4Y8G - chains O and P of the 34 polymer chains in the assembly; structure by X-ray diffraction, 2.60 A resolution.

# Chain O
Name: Proteasome subunit alpha type-2
Source organism: Saccharomyces cerevisiae (strain ATCC 204508 / S288c)
Notes: EC 3.4.25.1
Reference sequence: P23639 (PSA2_YEAST); residue numbers follow UniProt; this construct covers 1-250
Amino-acid sequence (250 residues; each row starts with the number of its first residue):
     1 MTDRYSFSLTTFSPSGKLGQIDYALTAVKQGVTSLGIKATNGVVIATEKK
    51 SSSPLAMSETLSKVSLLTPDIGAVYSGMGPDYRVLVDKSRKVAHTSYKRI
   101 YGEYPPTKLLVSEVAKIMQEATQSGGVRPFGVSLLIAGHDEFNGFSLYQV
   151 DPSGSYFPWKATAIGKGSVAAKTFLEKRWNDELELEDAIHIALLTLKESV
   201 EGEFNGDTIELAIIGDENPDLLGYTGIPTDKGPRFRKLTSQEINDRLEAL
UniProt features mapped onto this chain:
  - cross-link: Lys108 (Glycyl lysine isopeptide (Lys-Gly) (interchain with G-Cter in ubiquitin))

# Chain P
Name: Proteasome subunit alpha type-3
Source organism: Saccharomyces cerevisiae (strain ATCC 204508 / S288c)
Notes: EC 3.4.25.1
Reference sequence: P23638 (PSA3_YEAST); residues 0-257 here correspond to UniProt positions 1-258 (UniProt number = residue number + 1)
Amino-acid sequence (258 residues; row label = number of the first residue in the row; numbering starts at 0):
     0 MGSRRYDSRTTIFSPEGRLYQVEYALESISHAGTAIGIMASDGIVLAAER
    50 KVTSTLLEQDTSTEKLYKLNDKIAVAVAGLTADAEILINTARIHAQNYLK
   100 TYNEDIPVEILVRRLSDIKQGYTQHGGLRPFGVSFIYAGYDDRYGYQLYT
   150 SNPSGNYTGWKAISVGANTSAAQTLLQMDYKDDMKVDDAIELALKTLSKT
   200 TDSSALTYDRLEFATIRKGANDGEVYQKIFKPQEIKDILVKTGITKKDED
   250 EEADEDMK
Not modelled in the structure: 0, 245-257
UniProt features mapped onto this chain:
  - cross-link (Glycyl lysine isopeptide (Lys-Gly)): Lys99 (interchain with G-Cter in ubiquitin), Lys198 (interchain with G-Cter in ubiquitin), Lys230 (interchain with G-Cter in ubiquitin)

# Chain O / chain P interface
Contacting residue pairs (61; chain O residue first):
  Arg4(O) - Ser2(P)  hydrogen bond (backbone-side chain)
  Tyr5(O) - Ser2(P)
  Tyr5(O) - Tyr5(P)
  Ser6(O) - Gly125(P)
  Ser6(O) - Leu127(P)
  Phe7(O) - Ser2(P)
  Phe7(O) - Tyr5(P)
  Phe7(O) - Asp6(P)
  Phe7(O) - Gly126(P)
  Ser8(O) - Gly126(P)  hydrogen bond (backbone-backbone)
  Ser8(O) - Leu127(P)
  Ser8(O) - Arg128(P)  hydrogen bond (side chain-backbone)
  Thr10(O) - Arg128(P)
  Thr11(O) - Ser7(P)
  Thr11(O) - Thr9(P)
  Thr11(O) - Gln20(P)
  Phe12(O) - Gln20(P)
  Phe12(O) - Tyr23(P)
  Phe12(O) - Ala24(P)  hydrophobic
  Phe12(O) - Arg128(P)
  Phe12(O) - Pro129(P)
  Phe12(O) - Gly131(P)
  Ser13(O) - Tyr23(P)
  Pro14(O) - Tyr23(P)  hydrophobic
  Pro14(O) - Glu26(P)
  Ser15(O) - Glu26(P)
  Gly16(O) - Tyr23(P)
  Gly16(O) - Ser27(P)  hydrogen bond (backbone-side chain)
  Lys38(O) - Glu57(P)  salt bridge
  Ser112(O) - Glu84(P)
  Gln119(O) - Ala81(P)
  Gln119(O) - Asp82(P)  hydrogen bond
  Gln119(O) - Ile85(P)
  Gln119(O) - Arg128(P)
  Thr122(O) - Arg128(P)  hydrogen bond (backbone-side chain)
  Gln123(O) - Tyr121(P)
  Gln123(O) - Leu127(P)
  Gln123(O) - Arg128(P)  hydrogen bond (side chain-backbone)
  Gln123(O) - Phe130(P)
  Gly125(O) - Leu127(P)
  Ser153(O) - Ala81(P)
  Gly154(O) - Ala81(P)
  Ser155(O) - Ala81(P)
  Tyr156(O) - Glu84(P)  hydrogen bond
  Pro158(O) - Leu56(P)
  Pro158(O) - Glu57(P)  hydrogen bond (backbone-backbone)
  Pro158(O) - Thr60(P)
  Pro158(O) - Ser61(P)
  Trp159(O) - Ser53(P)
  Trp159(O) - Leu55(P)
  Trp159(O) - Leu56(P)
  Trp159(O) - Glu57(P)
  Lys160(O) - Thr54(P)
  Lys160(O) - Leu55(P)  hydrogen bond (backbone-backbone)
  Lys160(O) - Leu56(P)
  Lys160(O) - Glu57(P)
  Ala161(O) - Leu55(P)
  Leu175(O) - Leu55(P)  hydrophobic
  Glu176(O) - Thr54(P)
  Glu176(O) - Leu55(P)
  Trp179(O) - Leu55(P)  hydrophobic
Other interface residues (no listed pair), chain O (36 interface residues in all): Leu9, Leu18, Lys116, Ser124, Tyr148, Phe157, Lys172
Other interface residues (no listed pair), chain P (32 interface residues in all): His30, Leu79, Thr80

# In short
The interface between chain O and chain P involves 36 residues on one side and 32 on the other, with 10
hydrogen bonds and 1 salt bridge. Polar contacts include Lys38(O)-Glu57(P), Arg4(O)-Ser2(P) and
Ser8(O)-Arg128(P).
Chain O is Proteasome subunit alpha type-2 and chain P is Proteasome subunit alpha type-3, both from
Saccharomyces cerevisiae (strain ATCC 204508 / S288c); the structure, Yeast 20S proteasome in complex with
N3-APnLL-ep, was determined by X-ray diffraction together with 4Y69, 4Y6A, 4Y6V, 4Y6Z, 4Y70, 4Y74 and 34
further entries from the same study.
